PDB entry 9F56 | X-ray diffraction, 2.10 A resolution | chain A

Chain A:
Molecule: Thermolysin
Source organism: Bacillus thermoproteolyticus
Notes: EC 3.4.24.27
UniProtKB: P00800 (THER_BACTH); residues 1-316 here correspond to UniProt positions 233-548 (UniProt number = residue number + 232)
Chain sequence (316 residues; row label = number of the first residue in the row):
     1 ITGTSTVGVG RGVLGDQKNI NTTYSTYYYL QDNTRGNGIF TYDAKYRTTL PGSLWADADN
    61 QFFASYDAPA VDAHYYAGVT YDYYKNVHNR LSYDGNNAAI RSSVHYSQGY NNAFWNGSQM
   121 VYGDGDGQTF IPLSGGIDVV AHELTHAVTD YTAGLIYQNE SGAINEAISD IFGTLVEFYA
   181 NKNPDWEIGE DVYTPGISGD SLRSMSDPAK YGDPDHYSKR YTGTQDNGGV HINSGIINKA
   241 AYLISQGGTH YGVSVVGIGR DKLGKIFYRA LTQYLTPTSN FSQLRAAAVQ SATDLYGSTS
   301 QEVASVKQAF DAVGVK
Ion coordination: Ca2+ site 1: Asp-57, Asp-59, Gln-61; Ca2+ site 2: Asp-138, Glu-177, Asp-185, Glu-187, Glu-190; Zn2+: His-142, His-146, Glu-166; Ca2+ site 3: Tyr-193, Thr-194, Ile-197, Asp-200
Curated features (UniProtKB/Swiss-Prot):
  - active site: Glu-143, His-231 (Proton donor)
  - binding site (Ca(2+)): Asp-57, Asp-59, Gln-61, Asp-138, Glu-177, Asn-183, Asp-185, Glu-187, Glu-190, Tyr-193, Thr-194, Ile-197, Asp-200
  - binding site (Zn(2+)): His-142, His-146, Glu-166

In short:
Asp-57, Asp-59 and Gln-61 form the Ca2+ site 1. The Ca2+ site 2 is built by Asp-138, Glu-177, Asp-185, Glu-187
and Glu-190. Curated annotation (UniProt) lists active-site residues Glu-143 and His-231, 13 Ca2+-binding
residues and 3 Zn2+-binding residues.
Chain A is Thermolysin (Bacillus thermoproteolyticus); the structure, Identification of calcium ions in
thermolysin, was determined by X-ray diffraction, deposited together with 9F5B and 9GCV.
